4M1I - chains A and B; structure by X-ray diffraction, 1.80 A resolution.

Chain A (and B):
Protein: Ribonucleoside-diphosphate reductase subunit beta
Organism: Chlamydia trachomatis
Notes: EC 1.17.4.1; chain B of this document is another copy of the same molecule, construct and numbering; everything in this record applies to it too
Reference sequence: O84835 (RIR2_CHLTR); residues 1-346 here = UniProt positions 1-346
Sequence (366 residues; row label = number of the first residue in the row; numbers below 1 keep their minus sign (Met-19 is residue -19)):
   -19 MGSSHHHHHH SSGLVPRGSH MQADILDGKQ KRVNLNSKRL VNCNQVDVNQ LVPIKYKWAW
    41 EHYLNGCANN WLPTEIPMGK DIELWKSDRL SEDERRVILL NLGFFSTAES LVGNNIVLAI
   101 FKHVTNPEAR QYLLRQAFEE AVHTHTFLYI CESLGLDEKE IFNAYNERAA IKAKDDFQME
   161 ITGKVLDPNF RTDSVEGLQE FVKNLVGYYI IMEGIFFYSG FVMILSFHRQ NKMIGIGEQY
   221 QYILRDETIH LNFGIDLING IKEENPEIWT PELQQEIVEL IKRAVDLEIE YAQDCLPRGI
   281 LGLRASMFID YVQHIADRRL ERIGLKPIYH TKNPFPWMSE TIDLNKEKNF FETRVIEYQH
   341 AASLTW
Disordered / not traced: -19 to -6, 328-346 (chain B: -19 to -9, 321-346)
Sequence notes: expression tag (-19 to 0)
Metal / ion sites: Mn2+: Glu89, Glu120, His123, Glu227; Fe ion: Glu120, Glu193, Glu227, His230
Curated features (UniProtKB/Swiss-Prot):
  - active site: Tyr129
  - binding site (Fe cation): Glu89, Glu120, His123, Glu193, Glu227, His230
Reported in the primary citation:
  - Mn2+ coordination: Glu89, Glu120, His123, Glu227
  - Fe ion coordination: Glu120, Glu193, Glu227, His230
  - conformationally variable residues (side-chain flip): Glu120, Glu227

How chain A and chain B interact:
Residue-residue contacts - 154 pairs, chain A then chain B:
  Val-5(A) - Trp65(B)
  Pro-4(A) - Trp65(B)
  Pro-4(A) - Lys66(B)
  Pro-4(A) - Ser67(B)
  Pro-4(A) - Arg75(B)
  Arg-3(A) - Glu72(B)
  Arg-3(A) - Arg75(B)
  Gly-2(A) - Arg75(B)
  Gly-2(A) - Leu79(B)
  Ser-1(A) - Trp65(B)
  Ser-1(A) - Arg75(B)  hydrogen bond
  Ser-1(A) - Leu79(B)
  His0(A) - Leu79(B)
  His0(A) - Glu140(B)  salt bridge
  Met1(A) - Leu79(B)
  Met1(A) - Leu80(B)  hydrophobic
  Met1(A) - Glu140(B)  hydrogen bond (backbone-side chain)
  Met1(A) - Ala144(B)  hydrophobic
  Gln2(A) - Arg148(B)  hydrogen bond (backbone-side chain)
  Ala3(A) - Glu147(B)
  Asp4(A) - Glu147(B)  hydrogen bond (backbone-backbone)
  Asp4(A) - Arg148(B)  salt bridge
  Asp4(A) - Ala149(B)  hydrogen bond (side chain-backbone)
  Ile5(A) - Asn146(B)
  Ile5(A) - Glu147(B)  hydrogen bond (backbone-backbone)
  Ile5(A) - Arg148(B)
  Ile5(A) - Ala149(B)
  Ile5(A) - Lys152(B)
  Gly8(A) - Asn143(B)  hydrogen bond (backbone-side chain)
  Gly8(A) - Asn146(B)
  Gly8(A) - Glu147(B)
  Lys9(A) - Asn143(B)
  Lys9(A) - Glu147(B)
  Lys11(A) - Asn143(B)
  Lys11(A) - Asn146(B)
  Arg12(A) - Lys139(B)
  Arg12(A) - Glu140(B)
  Arg12(A) - Asn143(B)
  Arg12(A) - Glu147(B)  salt bridge
  Val13(A) - Lys139(B)  hydrogen bond (backbone-side chain)
  Asp27(A) - Tyr145(B)  hydrogen bond
  Asp27(A) - Asn146(B)
  Asn29(A) - Thr87(B)
  Asn29(A) - Ser90(B)  hydrogen bond (backbone-side chain)
  Asn29(A) - Leu91(B)
  Asn29(A) - Asn94(B)  hydrogen bond
  Asn29(A) - Tyr145(B)  hydrogen bond
  Gln30(A) - Thr87(B)
  Gln30(A) - Phe142(B)
  Gln30(A) - Asn143(B)  hydrogen bond
  Gln30(A) - Asn146(B)
  Leu31(A) - Thr124(B)
  Leu31(A) - Phe142(B)
  Val32(A) - Leu128(B)  hydrophobic
  Val32(A) - Glu138(B)
  Val32(A) - Phe142(B)  hydrophobic
  Pro33(A) - Glu138(B)
  Ile34(A) - Leu128(B)  hydrophobic
  Trp40(A) - His125(B)
  Trp40(A) - Leu128(B)  hydrophobic
  Tyr43(A) - Phe118(B)
  Tyr43(A) - Ala121(B)  hydrogen bond (side chain-backbone)
  Tyr43(A) - Val122(B)  hydrogen bond (side chain-backbone)
  Leu44(A) - His125(B)
  Cys47(A) - Leu52(B)  hydrophobic
  Cys47(A) - Phe118(B)  hydrophobic
  Asn50(A) - Asn50(B)
  Leu52(A) - Cys47(B)  hydrophobic
  Trp65(A) - Pro-4(B)
  Trp65(A) - Ser-1(B)
  Lys66(A) - Gly-7(B)  hydrogen bond (side chain-backbone)
  Lys66(A) - Leu-6(B)
  Arg75(A) - Pro-4(B)
  Arg75(A) - Arg-3(B)
  Arg75(A) - Gly-2(B)
  Arg75(A) - Ser-1(B)
  Leu79(A) - Ser-1(B)
  Leu79(A) - His0(B)
  Leu79(A) - Met1(B)
  Leu80(A) - Met1(B)  hydrophobic
  Thr87(A) - Gln30(B)
  Ser90(A) - Asn29(B)  hydrogen bond (side chain-backbone)
  Leu91(A) - Asn29(B)
  Asn94(A) - Asn29(B)  hydrogen bond
  Asn94(A) - Phe101(B)
  Asn94(A) - Arg110(B)
  Val97(A) - Val97(B)  hydrophobic
  Val97(A) - Phe101(B)  hydrophobic
  Val97(A) - Leu114(B)  hydrophobic
  Leu98(A) - Phe101(B)  hydrophobic
  Leu98(A) - Lys102(B)
  Phe101(A) - Asn94(B)
  Phe101(A) - Val97(B)  hydrophobic
  Phe101(A) - Leu98(B)  hydrophobic
  Lys102(A) - Leu98(B)
  Arg110(A) - Asn94(B)
  Gln111(A) - Ala121(B)  hydrogen bond (side chain-backbone)
  Gln111(A) - Thr124(B)
  Leu114(A) - Val97(B)  hydrophobic
  Leu114(A) - Ala117(B)
  Leu114(A) - Phe118(B)
  Arg115(A) - Phe118(B)
  Ala117(A) - Leu114(B)
  Phe118(A) - Cys47(B)  hydrophobic
  Phe118(A) - Leu114(B)
  Phe118(A) - Arg115(B)
  Phe118(A) - Phe118(B)  hydrophobic
  Ala121(A) - Tyr43(B)  hydrogen bond (backbone-side chain)
  Ala121(A) - Gln111(B)  hydrogen bond (backbone-side chain)
  Val122(A) - Tyr43(B)  hydrogen bond (backbone-side chain)
  Thr124(A) - Leu31(B)
  Thr124(A) - Gln111(B)
  His125(A) - Trp40(B)
  His125(A) - Tyr43(B)
  His125(A) - Leu44(B)
  Leu128(A) - Val32(B)  hydrophobic
  Leu128(A) - Ile34(B)  hydrophobic
  Leu128(A) - Trp40(B)  hydrophobic
  Glu138(A) - Val32(B)
  Glu138(A) - Pro33(B)
  Lys139(A) - Val13(B)  hydrogen bond (side chain-backbone)
  Glu140(A) - His0(B)  salt bridge
  Glu140(A) - Met1(B)  hydrogen bond (side chain-backbone)
  Glu140(A) - Arg12(B)
  Phe142(A) - Gln30(B)
  Phe142(A) - Leu31(B)
  Phe142(A) - Val32(B)  hydrophobic
  Asn143(A) - Gly8(B)  hydrogen bond (side chain-backbone)
  Asn143(A) - Lys11(B)
  Asn143(A) - Arg12(B)
  Asn143(A) - Gln30(B)  hydrogen bond
  Ala144(A) - Met1(B)  hydrophobic
  Tyr145(A) - Asp27(B)  hydrogen bond
  Tyr145(A) - Asn29(B)  hydrogen bond
  Asn146(A) - Ile5(B)
  Asn146(A) - Gly8(B)
  Asn146(A) - Lys11(B)
  Asn146(A) - Asp27(B)
  Asn146(A) - Gln30(B)
  Glu147(A) - Ala3(B)
  Glu147(A) - Asp4(B)  hydrogen bond (backbone-backbone)
  Glu147(A) - Ile5(B)  hydrogen bond (backbone-backbone)
  Glu147(A) - Gly8(B)
  Glu147(A) - Lys9(B)
  Glu147(A) - Arg12(B)  salt bridge
  Arg148(A) - Met1(B)
  Arg148(A) - Gln2(B)  hydrogen bond (side chain-backbone)
  Arg148(A) - Asp4(B)  salt bridge
  Arg148(A) - Ile5(B)
  Ala149(A) - Asp4(B)  hydrogen bond (backbone-side chain)
  Ala149(A) - Ile5(B)
  Lys152(A) - Ile5(B)
  Pro168(A) - Pro168(B)
  Pro168(A) - Asn169(B)
Interface residues without a listed pair, chain A (71 interface residues in all): Asn14, Ser67, Glu72, Leu136, Asp137
Interface residues without a listed pair, chain B (75 interface residues in all): Val-5, Asn14, Leu136, Asp137, Ile141

In short:
71 residues of chain A and 75 residues of chain B are in contact; the contacts include 32 hydrogen bonds and 6
salt bridges. Polar contacts include His0(A)-Glu140(B), Asp4(A)-Arg148(B) and Arg12(A)-Glu147(B). The paper
reports Mn2+ coordination by Glu89(A), Glu120(A) and His123(A) among others; Fe ion coordination by Glu120(A),
Glu193(A) and Glu227(A) among others.
Both chains are Ribonucleoside-diphosphate reductase subunit beta (Chlamydia trachomatis). Entry 4M1I (X-ray
crystal structure of Chlamydia trachomatis Mn(II)Fe(II)-NrdB) was determined by X-ray diffraction (same
publication as 4M1H).
